Entry 8AMV (X-ray diffraction, 2.77 A resolution); this record covers chains A and F of the 6 polymer chains in the assembly.

== Chain A (and F) ==
Molecule: Replication protein RepB
From: Streptococcus agalactiae
Notes: chain F of this document is another copy of the same molecule, construct and numbering; everything in this record applies to it too
UniProtKB: P13921 (REPB_STRAG); numbering as in UniProt (aligned over 1-210)
Chain sequence (210 residues; numbered 1 to 210; the number before each row is that of its first residue):
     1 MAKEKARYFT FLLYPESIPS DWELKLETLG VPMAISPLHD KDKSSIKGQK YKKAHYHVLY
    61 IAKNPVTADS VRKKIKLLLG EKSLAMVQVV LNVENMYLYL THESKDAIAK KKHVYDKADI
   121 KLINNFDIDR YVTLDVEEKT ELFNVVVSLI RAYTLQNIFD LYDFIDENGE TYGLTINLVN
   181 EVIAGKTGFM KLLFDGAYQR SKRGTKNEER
Disordered / not traced: 1-3, 204-210
What the authors report for this chain:
  - binding site for phosphate ion: Lys-52, Tyr-99, His-102
  - mutagenesis - D69A: unchanged catalytic activity on nick site
  - mutagenesis - R72A, R72A/K73A/K74A/K76A, K76A: unchanged catalytic activity (citing earlier work)

== Interface between chain A and chain F ==
Residue-residue contacts (56):
  Glu-4(A) with Lys-73(F); Leu-77(F)
  Leu-91(A) with Leu-29(F), hydrophobic; Lys-74(F); Leu-77(F), hydrophobic; Leu-78(F), hydrophobic
  Asn-92(A) with Thr-28(F), hydrogen bond (side chain-backbone); Leu-29(F); Gly-30(F)
  Asn-95(A) with Thr-28(F)
  Asp-106(A) with Leu-24(F); Thr-28(F)
  Ala-109(A) with Leu-24(F), hydrophobic
  Lys-110(A) with Asp-21(F), salt bridge
  Thr-133(A) with Lys-63(F), hydrogen bond (backbone-side chain); Asn-64(F)
  Leu-134(A) with Asn-64(F), hydrogen bond (backbone-side chain)
  Asp-135(A) with Lys-63(F)
  Val-136(A) with Arg-7(F); Lys-63(F), hydrogen bond (backbone-backbone); Asn-64(F)
  Glu-137(A) with Arg-7(F), salt bridge; Arg-130(F)
  Lys-139(A) with Asn-64(F), hydrogen bond
  Glu-141(A) with Asn-177(F)
  Asn-144(A) with Asn-177(F), hydrogen bond; Asn-180(F), hydrogen bond
  Val-147(A) with Tyr-162(F); Asn-180(F)
  Ile-150(A) with Phe-159(F)
  Arg-151(A) with Phe-159(F); Tyr-162(F); Asp-163(F), salt bridge; Asp-166(F), salt bridge; Ile-176(F)
  Gly-188(A) with Thr-187(F)
  Phe-189(A) with Ile-158(F), hydrophobic; Tyr-162(F); Asn-180(F); Ile-183(F), hydrophobic; Thr-187(F)
  Leu-192(A) with Ile-158(F); Thr-187(F); Met-190(F), hydrophobic; Phe-194(F), hydrophobic
  Leu-193(A) with Ile-158(F), hydrophobic; Phe-159(F); Tyr-162(F), hydrophobic
  Asp-195(A) with Lys-191(F), salt bridge
  Gly-196(A) with Asn-157(F); Phe-159(F)
  Ala-197(A) with Phe-159(F)
  Gln-199(A) with Asn-157(F)
  Arg-200(A) with Phe-159(F); Asp-160(F), salt bridge; Asp-163(F), salt bridge
Interface residues without a listed pair, chain A (30 interface residues in all): Val-89, Lys-105, Thr-154
Interface residues without a listed pair, chain F (32 interface residues in all): Glu-27, Tyr-131, Gln-156, Ala-184

== In short ==
Chain A and chain F form an interface of 30 and 32 residues respectively, with 7 hydrogen bonds and 7 salt
bridges. Polar pairs include Lys-110(A)/Asp-21(F), Glu-137(A)/Arg-7(F) and Arg-151(A)/Asp-163(F). The paper
reports a binding site for phosphate ion at Lys-52(A), Tyr-99(A) and His-102(A); R72A, R72A/K73A/K74A/K76A and
K76A of chain A leave catalytic activity unchanged.
Chain A and chain F are both Replication protein RepB (Streptococcus agalactiae); the structure, RepB pMV158
hexamer, was determined by X-ray diffraction, deposited together with 8AMT and 8AMU.
